PDB entry 2QA4 | X-ray diffraction, 3.00 A resolution | chains 0 and H of the 31 polymer chains in the assembly

# Chain 0
Molecule: 23S ribosomal RNA
Source organism: Haloarcula marismortui
Sequence (2922 nucleotides; numbered 2 to 2923; the number before each row is that of its first residue):
     2 UUGGCUACUA UGCCAGCUGG UGGAUUGCUC GGCUCAGGCG CUGAUGAAGG ACGUGCCAAG
    62 CUGCGAUAAG CCAUGGGGAG CCGCACGGAG GCGAAGAACC AUGGAUUUCC GAAUGAGAAU
   122 CUCUCUAACA AUUGCUUCGC GCAAUGAGGA ACCCCGAGAA CUGAAACAUC UCAGUAUCGG
   182 GAGGAACAGA AAACGCAAUG UGAUGUCGUU AGUAACCGCG AGUGAACGCG AUACAGCCCA
   242 AACCGAAGCC CUCACGGGCA AUGUGGUGUC AGGGCUACCU CUCAUCAGCC GACCGUCUCG
   302 ACGAAGUCUC UUGGAACAGA GCGUGAUACA GGGUGACAAC CCCGUACUCG AGACCAGUAC
   362 GACGUGCGGU AGUGCCAGAG UAGCGGGGGU UGGAUAUCCC UCGCGAAUAA CGCAGGCAUC
   422 GACUGCGAAG GCUAAACACA ACCUGAGACC GAUAGUGAAC AAGUAGUGUG AACGAACGCU
   482 GCAAAGUACC CUCAGAAGGG AGGCGAAAUA GAGCAUGAAA UCAGUUGGCG AUCGAGCGAC
   542 AGGGCAUACA AGGUCCCUCG ACGAAUGACC GACGCGCGAG CGUCCAGUAA GACUCACGGG
   602 AAGCCGAUGU UCUGUCGUAC GUUUUGAAAA ACGAGCCAGG GAGUGUGUCU GCAUGGCAAG
   662 UCUAACCGGA GUAUCCGGGG AGGCACAGGG AAACCGACAU GGCCGCAGGG CUUUGCCCGA
   722 GGGCCGCCGU CUUCAAGGGC GGGGAGCCAU GUGGACACGA CCCGAAUCCG GACGAUCUAC
   782 GCAUGGACAA GAUGAAGCGU GCCGAAAGGC ACGUGGAAGU CUGUUAGAGU UGGUGUCCUA
   842 CAAUACCCUC UCGUGAUCUA UGUGUAGGGG UGAAAGGCCC AUCGAGUCCG GCAACAGCUG
   902 GUUCCAAUCG AAACAUGUCG AAGCAUGACC UCCGCCGAGG UAGUCUGUGA GGUAGAGCGA
   962 CCGAUUGGUG UGUCCGCCUC CGAGAGGAGU CGGCACACCU GUCAAACUCC AAACUUACAG
  1022 ACGCCGUUUG ACGCGGGGAU UCCGGUGCGC GGGGUAAGCC UGUGUACCAG GAGGGGAACA
  1082 ACCCAGAGAU AGGUUAAGGU CCCCAAGUGU GGAUUAAGUG UAAUCCUCUG AAGGUGGUCU
  1142 CGAGCCCUAG ACAGCCGGGA GGUGAGCUUA GAAGCAGCUA CCCUCUAAGA AAAGCGUAAC
  1202 AGCUUACCGG CCGAGGUUUG AGGCGCCCAA AAUGAUCGGG ACUCAAAUCC ACCACCGAGA
  1262 CCUGUCCGUA CCACUCAUAC UGGUAAUCGA GUAGAUUGGC GCUCUAAUUG GAUGGAAGUA
  1322 GGGGUGAAAA CUCCUAUGGA CCGAUUAGUG ACGAAAAUCC UGGCCAUAGU AGCAGCGAUA
  1382 GUCGGGUGAG AACCCCGACG GCCUAAUGGA UAAGGGUUCC UCAGCACUGC UGAUCAGCUG
  1442 AGGGUUAGCC GGUCCUAAGU CAUACCGCAA CUCGACUAUG ACGAAAUGGG AAACGGGUUA
  1502 AUAUUCCCGU GCCACUAUGC AGUGAAAGUU GACGCCCUGG GGUCGAUCAC GCUGGGCAUU
  1562 CGCCCAGUCG AACCGUCCAA CUCCGUGGAA GCCGUAAUGG CAGGAAGCGG ACGAACGGCG
  1622 GCAUAGGGAA ACGUGAUUCA ACCUGGGGCC CAUGAAAAGA CGAGCAUAGU GUCCGUACCG
  1682 AGAACCGACA CAGGUGUCCA UGGCGGCGAA AGCCAAGGCC UGUCGGGAGC AACCAACGUU
  1742 AGGGAAUUCG GCAAGUUAGU CCCGUACCUU CGGAAGAAGG GAUGCCUGCU CCGGAACGGA
  1802 GCAGGUCGCA GUGACUCGGA AGCUCGGACU GUCUAGUAAC AACAUAGGUG ACCGCAAAUC
  1862 CGCAAGGACU CGUACGGUCA CUGAAUCCUG CCCAGUGCAG GUAUCUGAAC ACCUCGUACA
  1922 AGAGGACGAA GGACCUGUCA ACGGCGGGGG UAACUAUGAC CCUCUUAAGG UAGCGUAGUA
  1982 CCUUGCCGCA UCAGUAGCGG CUUGCAUGAA UGGAUUAACC AGAGCUUCAC UGUCCCAACG
  2042 UUGGGCCCGG UGAACUGUAC AUUCCAGUGC GGAGUCUGGA GACACCCAGG GGGAAGCGAA
  2102 GACCCUAUGG AGCUUUACUG CAGGCUGUCG CUGAGACGUG GUCGCCGAUG UGCAGCAUAG
  2162 GUAGGAGACA CUACACAGGU ACCCGCGCUA GCGGGCCACC GAGUCAACAG UGAAAUACUA
  2222 CCCGUCGGUG ACUGCGACUC UCACUCCGGG AGGAGGACAC CGAUAGCCGG GCAGUUUGAC
  2282 UGGGGCGGUA CGCGCUCGAA AAGAUAUCGA GCGCGCCCUA UGGCUAUCUC AGCCGGGACA
  2342 GAGACCCGGC GAAGAGUGCA AGAGCAAAAG AUAGCUUGAC AGUGUUCUUC CCAACGAGGA
  2402 ACGCUGACGC GAAAGCGUGG UCUAGCGAAC CAAUUAGCCU GCUUGAUGCG GGCAAUUGAU
  2462 GACAGAAAAG CUACCCUAGG GAUAACAGAG UCGUCACUCG CAAGAGCACA UAUCGACCGA
  2522 GUGGCUUGCU ACCUCGAUGU CGGUUCCCUC CAUCCUGCCC GUGCAGAAGC GGGCAAGGGU
  2582 GAGGUUGUUC GCCUAUUAAA GGAGGUCGUG AGCUGGGUUU AGACCGUCGU GAGACAGGUC
  2642 GGCUGCUAUC UACUGGGUGU GUAAUGGUGU CUGACAAGAA CGACCGUAUA GUACGAGAGG
  2702 AACUACGGUU GGUGGCCACU GGUGUACCGG UUGUUCGAGA GAGCACGUGC CGGGUAGCCA
  2762 CGCCACACGG GGUAAGAGCU GAACGCAUCU AAGCUCGAAA CCCACUUGGA AAAGAGACAC
  2822 CGCCGAGGUC CCGCGUACAA GACGCGGUCG AUAGACUCGG GGUGUGCGCG UCGAGGUAAC
  2882 GAGACGUUAA GCCCACGAGC ACUAACAGAC CAAAGCCAUC AU
Disordered / not traced: 2-9, 126-127, 628, 715, 971-998, 1560, 1952-1963, 2137-2236, 2339-2343, 2665-2666, 2915-2923
Modified / non-standard residues: OMU (o2'-methyluridine 5'-monophosphate) at position 2587, OMG (o2'-methylguanosine-5'-monophosphate) at position 2588, UR3 (3-methyluridine-5'-monophoshate) at position 2619, PSU (pseudouridine-5'-monophosphate) at position 2621
Construct notes: conflict C560 (U3155 in 3377779)
Ion coordination: Mg2+ site 1 near G28 (its only coordinating residue here); Na+ site 1: C40, G41; Na+ site 2: G56, A59, G61; Na+ site 3 near U108 (its only coordinating residue here); Mg2+ site 2 near U115 (its only coordinating residue here); Na+ site 4: C130, U146; Na+ site 5 near C141 (its only coordinating residue here); Mg2+ site 3 near C162 (its only coordinating residue here); Na+ site 6: A165, A166, A167; Mg2+ site 4 near C168 (its only coordinating residue here); K+ site 1 near U172 (its only coordinating residue here); Mg2+ site 5 near G175 (its only coordinating residue here); 63 more Mg2+ sites not listed; 62 more Na+ sites not listed; 1 more K+ sites not listed

# Chain H
Protein: 50S ribosomal protein L10e
Source organism: Haloarcula marismortui
UniProt: P60617 (RL10_HALMA); aligned to UniProt positions 4-174 over residues 1-171 (the alignment contains insertions or deletions, so no single offset holds)
Chain sequence (171 residues; row label = number of the first residue in the row):
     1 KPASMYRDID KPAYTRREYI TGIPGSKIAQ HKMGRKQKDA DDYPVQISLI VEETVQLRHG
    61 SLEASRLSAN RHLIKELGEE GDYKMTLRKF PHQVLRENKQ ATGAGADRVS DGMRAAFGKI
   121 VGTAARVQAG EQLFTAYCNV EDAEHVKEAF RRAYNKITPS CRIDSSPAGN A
Disordered / not traced: 100-110
Construct notes: insertion (164); conflict Ser165 (Lys167 in P60617), Ser166 (Val168 in P60617), Pro167 (Glu169 in P60617), Ala168 (Arg170 in P60617), Asn170 (Ile176 in P60617)
Ion coordination: Na+: Ile157, Pro159 (shared with A1133(0) of chain 0)

# Chain 0 / chain H interface
Residue-residue contacts (110):
  G964(0) with Glu18(H), sugar contact
  A965(0) with Arg17(H), sugar contact; His92(H), base contact
  U966(0) with Arg17(H), salt bridge to the phosphate; Phe90(H), sugar contact; His92(H), sugar contact
  U967(0) with His31(H), sugar contact; Lys32(H), hydrogen bond to the base; Phe90(H), sugar contact
  G968(0) with Lys32(H), base contact; Lys36(H), sugar contact
  G969(0) with Lys36(H), salt bridge to the phosphate; Gln37(H), phosphate contact
  U970(0) with Gln37(H), phosphate contact
  U1001(0) with Lys32(H), hydrogen bond to the sugar
  G1002(0) with Lys32(H), sugar contact; Arg88(H), hydrogen bond to the sugar; Phe90(H), base contact
  U1003(0) with Arg88(H), salt bridge to the phosphate; Lys89(H), hydrogen bond to the phosphate; Phe90(H), hydrogen bond to the sugar; His92(H), hydrogen bond to the base
  C1004(0) with Lys89(H), salt bridge to the phosphate; His92(H), hydrogen bond to the sugar
  A1005(0) with Ala13(H), phosphate contact; Thr15(H), hydrogen bond to the sugar; Arg16(H), sugar contact
  A1006(0) with Pro12(H), base contact; Ala13(H), phosphate contact; Tyr14(H), base contact; Phe117(H), base contact
  A1007(0) with Tyr14(H), base contact; Arg16(H), salt bridge to the phosphate; Tyr19(H), base contact
  C1008(0) with Arg16(H), salt bridge to the phosphate; Tyr19(H), hydrogen bond to the phosphate
  G1053(0) with Asp10(H), phosphate contact; Pro12(H), phosphate contact
  G1054(0) with Lys11(H), phosphate contact; Pro12(H), phosphate contact; Arg96(H), salt bridge to the phosphate; Met113(H), base contact; Ala116(H), sugar contact; Phe117(H), phosphate contact
  G1055(0) with Asp10(H), base contact; Lys11(H), salt bridge to the phosphate; Arg96(H), salt bridge to the phosphate; Asn98(H), phosphate contact; Met113(H), sugar contact; Ala116(H), sugar contact; Phe117(H), phosphate contact; Gly118(H), hydrogen bond to the phosphate
  U1056(0) with Met5(H), sugar contact; Glu97(H), phosphate contact; Asn98(H), hydrogen bond to the phosphate
  A1057(0) with Met113(H), base contact
  A1058(0) with Met113(H), base contact
  A1133(0) with Pro159(H), phosphate contact; Ser160(H), phosphate contact
  G1134(0) with Tyr154(H), phosphate contact; Asn155(H), sugar contact; Pro159(H), phosphate contact; Ser160(H), hydrogen bond to the phosphate
  G1135(0) with Tyr154(H), hydrogen bond to the phosphate
  U2282(0) with Arg114(H), hydrogen bond to the sugar
  G2283(0) with Met113(H), base contact; Arg114(H), salt bridge to the phosphate
  C2287(0) with Arg114(H), base contact
  C2309(0) with Arg114(H), sugar contact; Ala115(H), hydrogen bond to the sugar
  G2310(0) with Ala115(H), phosphate contact; Ala116(H), hydrogen bond to the phosphate; Phe117(H), sugar contact
  A2311(0) with Phe117(H), sugar contact
  G2312(0) with Tyr19(H), sugar contact
  G2494(0) with Lys1(H), phosphate contact; Pro2(H), phosphate contact; Met5(H), sugar contact; Glu97(H), sugar contact
  U2495(0) with Lys1(H), salt bridge to the phosphate
  G2501(0) with Asn155(H), hydrogen bond to the base
  C2502(0) with Arg151(H), hydrogen bond to the phosphate; Arg152(H), sugar contact; Asn155(H), sugar contact; Lys156(H), base contact
  A2503(0) with Arg151(H), salt bridge to the phosphate; Arg152(H), salt bridge to the phosphate
  A2504(0) with Arg71(H), hydrogen bond to the sugar; Arg152(H), salt bridge to the phosphate
  G2505(0) with Lys75(H), salt bridge to the phosphate
  C2518(0) with Ala64(H), sugar contact; Lys156(H), hydrogen bond to the base
  C2519(0) with Lys27(H), salt bridge to the phosphate; Gly60(H), sugar contact; Ser61(H), phosphate contact; Ala64(H), sugar contact; Lys156(H), hydrogen bond to the sugar
  G2520(0) with Ala3(H), phosphate contact; Arg58(H), salt bridge to the phosphate; Ser61(H), phosphate contact; Lys156(H), sugar contact; Ile157(H), sugar contact; Thr158(H), phosphate contact
  A2521(0) with Ala3(H), phosphate contact; Arg7(H), salt bridge to the phosphate; Thr158(H), hydrogen bond to the phosphate
  G2522(0) with Arg7(H), salt bridge to the phosphate
  C2530(0) with Gly112(H), sugar contact; Met113(H), sugar contact
  U2531(0) with Met113(H), hydrogen bond to the phosphate
Other interface residues (no listed pair), chain 0 (47 interface residues in all): G2286, G2288
Other interface residues (no listed pair), chain H (56 interface residues in all): Ser4, Ile20, Glu53, Leu87, Asp111, Arg126, Cys161

# In short
47 residues of chain 0 and 56 residues of chain H are in contact; the contacts include 23 hydrogen bonds and
19 salt bridges. Among the polar pairs are U967(0)-Lys32(H), U1003(0)-His92(H) and G2501(0)-Asn155(H). The Na+
site 1 is built by C40(0) and G41(0).
Here chain 0 is 23S ribosomal RNA and chain H is 50S ribosomal protein L10e, both from Haloarcula marismortui.
Entry 2QA4 (A more complete structure of the the L7/L12 stalk of the Haloarcula marismortui 50S large
ribosomal ...) was determined by X-ray diffraction.
